4L75 - chains A and B; structure by X-ray diffraction, 2.39 A resolution.

== Chain A (and B) ==
Molecule: Calcium-gated potassium channel MthK
Source organism: Methanothermobacter thermautotrophicus
Notes: fragment: RCK domain; chain B of this document is another copy of the same molecule, construct and numbering; everything in this record applies to it too
UniProtKB: O27564 (MTHK_METTH); residues 107-336 here = UniProt positions 107-336
Amino-acid sequence (242 residues; numbered 107 to 348; the number before each row is that of its first residue):
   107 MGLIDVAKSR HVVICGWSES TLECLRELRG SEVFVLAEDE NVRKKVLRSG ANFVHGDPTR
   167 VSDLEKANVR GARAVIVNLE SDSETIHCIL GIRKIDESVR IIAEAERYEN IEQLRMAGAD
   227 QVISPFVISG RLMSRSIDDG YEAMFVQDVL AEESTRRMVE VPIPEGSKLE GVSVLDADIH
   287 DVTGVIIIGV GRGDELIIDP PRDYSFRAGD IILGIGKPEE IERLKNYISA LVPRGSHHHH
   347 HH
Disordered / not traced: 107-110, 340-348 (chain B: 107-114, 339-348)
Sequence notes: engineered mutation Asn184 (Asp in O27564); expression tag (337-348)
UniProt features mapped onto this chain:
  - binding site (Ca(2+)): Glu210, Glu212
Bound ions: Ca2+ site 1: Gly290, Glu326 (shared with Asp305(B) of chain B); Ca2+ site 2: Asp305 (shared with Gly290(B), Glu326(B) of chain B)

== How chain A and chain B interact ==
Pairs across the interface - 150 pairs, chain A then chain B:
  Glu125(A) - Glu212(B)
  Glu125(A) - Arg213(B)  salt bridge
  Glu125(A) - Phe232(B)
  Ser126(A) - Phe232(B)
  Ser126(A) - Ser235(B)  hydrogen bond
  Ser126(A) - Gly236(B)
  Ser126(A) - Met239(B)
  Glu129(A) - Val233(B)
  Glu129(A) - Arg237(B)  salt bridge
  Cys130(A) - Gly236(B)
  Cys130(A) - Ser240(B)
  Glu133(A) - Ser240(B)
  Leu134(A) - Ser240(B)
  Lys151(A) - Arg213(B)
  Arg179(A) - Ile243(B)
  Arg179(A) - Asp244(B)  salt bridge
  Ala180(A) - Ile243(B)
  Ile182(A) - Met239(B)
  Ile182(A) - Ile243(B)  hydrophobic
  Asn184(A) - Met239(B)
  Arg206(A) - Ser242(B)  hydrogen bond (side chain-backbone)
  Arg206(A) - Ile243(B)
  Arg206(A) - Asp244(B)
  Arg206(A) - Asp245(B)
  Arg206(A) - Gly246(B)
  Ile208(A) - Ser242(B)
  Glu210(A) - Ser235(B)  hydrogen bond
  Glu212(A) - Glu125(B)
  Arg213(A) - Glu125(B)
  Gln227(A) - Gly246(B)
  Gln227(A) - Met250(B)
  Gln227(A) - Gln253(B)
  Val228(A) - Gln253(B)
  Ile229(A) - Ser235(B)
  Ile229(A) - Leu238(B)  hydrophobic
  Ile229(A) - Met239(B)  hydrophobic
  Ile229(A) - Ser242(B)
  Ile229(A) - Gln253(B)
  Ser230(A) - Gln253(B)  hydrogen bond (backbone-side chain)
  Pro231(A) - Pro231(B)
  Pro231(A) - Ser235(B)
  Phe232(A) - Glu125(B)
  Phe232(A) - Ser126(B)
  Phe232(A) - Glu129(B)
  Phe232(A) - Phe232(B)  hydrophobic
  Val233(A) - Glu129(B)
  Ser235(A) - Ser126(B)  hydrogen bond
  Ser235(A) - Glu210(B)  hydrogen bond
  Ser235(A) - Pro231(B)
  Gly236(A) - Ser126(B)
  Gly236(A) - Cys130(B)
  Arg237(A) - Glu129(B)  salt bridge
  Arg237(A) - Leu256(B)
  Arg237(A) - Ala257(B)
  Leu238(A) - Ile229(B)
  Leu238(A) - Ile234(B)  hydrophobic
  Leu238(A) - Leu256(B)  hydrophobic
  Met239(A) - Ser126(B)
  Met239(A) - Cys130(B)  hydrophobic
  Met239(A) - Ile182(B)  hydrophobic
  Met239(A) - Ile229(B)  hydrophobic
  Ser240(A) - Cys130(B)
  Ser240(A) - Glu133(B)
  Arg241(A) - Val255(B)
  Arg241(A) - Leu256(B)  hydrogen bond (side chain-backbone)
  Arg241(A) - Arg263(B)
  Arg241(A) - Met264(B)  hydrogen bond (side chain-backbone)
  Ser242(A) - Arg206(B)  hydrogen bond (backbone-side chain)
  Ser242(A) - Ile208(B)
  Ser242(A) - Gln227(B)  hydrogen bond
  Ser242(A) - Ile229(B)
  Ile243(A) - Arg179(B)
  Ile243(A) - Ala180(B)
  Ile243(A) - Ile182(B)  hydrophobic
  Ile243(A) - Arg206(B)  hydrogen bond (backbone-side chain)
  Ile243(A) - Ile208(B)  hydrophobic
  Asp244(A) - Arg179(B)  salt bridge
  Asp244(A) - Arg206(B)
  Asp245(A) - Arg206(B)
  Asp245(A) - Glu266(B)
  Gly246(A) - Arg206(B)
  Gly246(A) - Gln227(B)
  Tyr247(A) - Glu266(B)
  Tyr247(A) - Gly297(B)
  Tyr247(A) - Arg298(B)  hydrogen bond (side chain-backbone)
  Tyr247(A) - Gly299(B)  hydrogen bond (side chain-backbone)
  Tyr247(A) - Glu301(B)
  Tyr247(A) - Leu302(B)
  Tyr247(A) - Ile317(B)  hydrophobic
  Tyr247(A) - Leu319(B)
  Glu248(A) - Met264(B)
  Glu248(A) - Glu266(B)
  Glu248(A) - Leu319(B)
  Met250(A) - Gln227(B)
  Met250(A) - Asp300(B)
  Met250(A) - Leu302(B)  hydrophobic
  Phe251(A) - Phe251(B)  hydrophobic
  Phe251(A) - Ile294(B)  hydrophobic
  Phe251(A) - Leu302(B)
  Phe251(A) - Leu319(B)  hydrophobic
  Val252(A) - Val252(B)  hydrophobic
  Gln253(A) - Val228(B)
  Gln253(A) - Ile229(B)
  Gln253(A) - Ser230(B)  hydrogen bond (side chain-backbone)
  Gln253(A) - Ile234(B)
  Gln253(A) - Arg237(B)
  Asp254(A) - Ile304(B)
  Val255(A) - Ile304(B)  hydrophobic
  Leu256(A) - Ile234(B)  hydrophobic
  Leu256(A) - Arg237(B)
  Leu256(A) - Arg241(B)  hydrogen bond (backbone-side chain)
  Ala257(A) - Arg237(B)
  Arg262(A) - Ile304(B)  hydrogen bond (side chain-backbone)
  Arg262(A) - Asp305(B)  hydrogen bond (side chain-backbone)
  Arg263(A) - Arg241(B)
  Met264(A) - Arg241(B)  hydrogen bond (backbone-side chain)
  Met264(A) - Glu248(B)
  Glu266(A) - Asp245(B)
  Glu266(A) - Tyr247(B)
  Glu266(A) - Glu248(B)
  His286(A) - Asp305(B)
  Gly290(A) - Asp305(B)
  Ile292(A) - Ile292(B)  hydrophobic
  Ile292(A) - Ile293(B)
  Ile292(A) - Asp305(B)
  Ile293(A) - Ile292(B)
  Ile294(A) - Phe251(B)  hydrophobic
  Gly297(A) - Tyr247(B)
  Arg298(A) - Tyr247(B)  hydrogen bond (backbone-side chain)
  Gly299(A) - Tyr247(B)  hydrogen bond (backbone-side chain)
  Asp300(A) - Met250(B)
  Glu301(A) - Tyr247(B)
  Leu302(A) - Tyr247(B)
  Leu302(A) - Met250(B)
  Leu302(A) - Phe251(B)
  Ile304(A) - Asp254(B)
  Ile304(A) - Arg262(B)  hydrogen bond (backbone-side chain)
  Asp305(A) - Arg262(B)  hydrogen bond (backbone-side chain)
  Asp305(A) - His286(B)  salt bridge
  Asp305(A) - Gly290(B)
  Asp305(A) - Ile292(B)
  Asp305(A) - Ile321(B)
  Ile317(A) - Tyr247(B)  hydrophobic
  Leu319(A) - Tyr247(B)
  Leu319(A) - Glu248(B)
  Leu319(A) - Phe251(B)  hydrophobic
  Ile321(A) - Ile304(B)  hydrophobic
  Ile321(A) - Asp305(B)
  Gly322(A) - Asp305(B)
  Glu326(A) - Asp305(B)
Also at the interface, not in a pair above, chain A (72 interface residues in all): Val118, Tyr214, Ile234, Ala249, Val265
Also at the interface, not in a pair above, chain B (69 interface residues in all): Val118, Leu134, Ala249, Val265, Gly322, Glu326

== Summary ==
The interface between chain A and chain B involves 72 residues on one side and 69 on the other; the contacts
include 22 hydrogen bonds and 6 salt bridges. Among the polar pairs are Glu125(A)-Arg213(B),
Glu129(A)-Arg237(B) and Arg179(A)-Asp244(B).
Both chains are Calcium-gated potassium channel MthK (Methanothermobacter thermautotrophicus). Entry 4L75
(Ca2+-bound D184N mutant MthK RCK domain at 2.4 Angstrom) was determined by X-ray diffraction, deposited
together with 4L73, 4L74 and 4L76.
